7MIJ - chains A and B of the 4 polymer chains in the assembly; structure by electron microscopy, 1.98 A resolution.

[Chain A (and B)]
Molecule: Transient receptor potential cation channel subfamily V member 3
Organism: Mus musculus
Notes: chain B of this document is another copy of the same molecule, construct and numbering; everything in this record applies to it too
UniProtKB: Q8K424 (TRPV3_MOUSE); residues 1-791 here = UniProt positions 1-791
Amino-acid sequence (808 residues; each row starts with the number of its first residue):
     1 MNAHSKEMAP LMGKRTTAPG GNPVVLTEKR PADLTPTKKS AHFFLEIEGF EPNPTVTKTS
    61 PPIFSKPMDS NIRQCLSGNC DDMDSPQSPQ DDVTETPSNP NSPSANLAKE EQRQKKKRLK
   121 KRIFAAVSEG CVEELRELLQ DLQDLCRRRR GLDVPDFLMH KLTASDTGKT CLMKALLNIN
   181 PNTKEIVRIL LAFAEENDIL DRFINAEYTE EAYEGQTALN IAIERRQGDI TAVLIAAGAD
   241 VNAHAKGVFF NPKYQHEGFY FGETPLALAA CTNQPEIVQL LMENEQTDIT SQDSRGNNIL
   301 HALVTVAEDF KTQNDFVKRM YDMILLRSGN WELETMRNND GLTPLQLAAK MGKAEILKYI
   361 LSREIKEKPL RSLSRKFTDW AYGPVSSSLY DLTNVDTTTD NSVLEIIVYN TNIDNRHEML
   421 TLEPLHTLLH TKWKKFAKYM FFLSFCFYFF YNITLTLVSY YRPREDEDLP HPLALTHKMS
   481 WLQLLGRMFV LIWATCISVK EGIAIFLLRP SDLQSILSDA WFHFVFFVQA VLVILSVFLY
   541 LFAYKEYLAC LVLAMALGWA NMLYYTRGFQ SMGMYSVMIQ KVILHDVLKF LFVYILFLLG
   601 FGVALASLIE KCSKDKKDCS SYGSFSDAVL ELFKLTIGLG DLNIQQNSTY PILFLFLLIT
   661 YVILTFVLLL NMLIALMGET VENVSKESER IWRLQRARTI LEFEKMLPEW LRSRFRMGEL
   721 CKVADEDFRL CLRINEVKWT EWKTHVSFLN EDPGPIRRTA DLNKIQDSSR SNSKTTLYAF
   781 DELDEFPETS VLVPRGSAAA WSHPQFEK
Not modelled in the structure: 1-117, 757-808
Disulfides: Cys612-Cys619
Construct notes: expression tag (792-808)
Ion coordination: Na+: Gly638 (shared with Gly638(B) of chain B; 1 residue of chain C; 1 residue of chain D)
Swiss-Prot annotation at these positions:
  - binding site (Na(+)): Gly638

[How chain A and chain B interact]
Residue-residue contacts (76; chain A residue first):
  Lys169(A) - Glu751(B)  salt bridge
  Lys169(A) - Asp752(B)  salt bridge
  Lys174(A) - Glu751(B)  salt bridge
  Leu177(A) - Phe748(B)
  Asn178(A) - Phe748(B)
  Asn178(A) - Glu751(B)
  Tyr213(A) - Asp752(B)
  Tyr213(A) - Pro753(B)
  Tyr213(A) - Gly754(B)  hydrogen bond (side chain-backbone)
  Asn220(A) - Tyr382(B)  hydrogen bond
  Glu224(A) - Tyr382(B)
  Glu224(A) - Gly383(B)  hydrogen bond (side chain-backbone)
  Glu224(A) - His745(B)
  Arg225(A) - Thr744(B)  hydrogen bond (backbone-side chain)
  Arg225(A) - His745(B)
  Arg226(A) - Trp742(B)
  Phe249(A) - Tyr382(B)  hydrophobic
  Phe249(A) - Pro753(B)
  Phe249(A) - Gly754(B)
  Phe250(A) - Tyr382(B)
  His256(A) - Asn735(B)  hydrogen bond
  Glu257(A) - Pro755(B)
  Gly258(A) - Val385(B)
  Phe259(A) - Tyr382(B)  hydrophobic
  Phe259(A) - Pro384(B)  hydrophobic
  Phe259(A) - Val385(B)  hydrophobic
  Phe261(A) - Tyr382(B)
  Cys271(A) - Trp739(B)
  Thr272(A) - Trp742(B)
  Asn273(A) - Trp742(B)
  Thr312(A) - Thr740(B)
  Gln313(A) - Trp739(B)
  Lys589(A) - Ser571(B)
  Lys589(A) - Tyr575(B)
  Phe590(A) - Tyr575(B)
  Phe592(A) - Met572(B)  hydrophobic
  Val593(A) - Tyr575(B)  hydrophobic
  Leu596(A) - Trp559(B)
  Leu596(A) - Leu563(B)  hydrophobic
  Phe597(A) - Leu563(B)  hydrophobic
  Val603(A) - Thr456(B)
  Ala604(A) - Val552(B)
  Ser607(A) - Arg462(B)  hydrogen bond (backbone-side chain)
  Ser607(A) - Val552(B)
  Ser607(A) - Met555(B)
  Leu608(A) - Leu548(B)  hydrophobic
  Ile609(A) - Arg464(B)  hydrogen bond (backbone-side chain)
  Ser624(A) - Tyr460(B)
  Phe625(A) - Tyr460(B)  hydrogen bond (backbone-side chain)
  Gly638(A) - Gly638(B)
  Gly638(A) - Leu639(B)
  Leu639(A) - Leu639(B)
  Gly640(A) - Leu639(B)
  Gly640(A) - Gly640(B)  hydrogen bond (backbone-backbone)
  Asp641(A) - Lys634(B)  salt bridge
  Asp641(A) - Gly640(B)
  Leu642(A) - Lys634(B)  hydrogen bond (backbone-side chain)
  Leu642(A) - Leu639(B)  hydrophobic
  Ile644(A) - Leu630(B)  hydrophobic
  Tyr650(A) - Lys545(B)  hydrogen bond (side chain-backbone)
  Tyr650(A) - Glu546(B)
  Leu653(A) - Ala549(B)  hydrophobic
  Leu653(A) - Leu553(B)  hydrophobic
  Val667(A) - Met677(B)
  Leu668(A) - Val582(B)  hydrophobic
  Leu668(A) - Ile583(B)  hydrophobic
  Asn671(A) - Leu673(B)
  Asn671(A) - Ile674(B)
  Asn671(A) - Met677(B)
  Met672(A) - Tyr575(B)
  Met672(A) - Ile579(B)  hydrophobic
  Met672(A) - Met677(B)
  Ile674(A) - Ile674(B)  hydrophobic
  Ala675(A) - Gly678(B)
  Leu676(A) - Tyr575(B)  hydrophobic
  Leu676(A) - Val681(B)  hydrophobic
Also at the interface, not in a pair above, chain A (63 interface residues in all): Ile179, Gln216, Leu268, Val306, Glu308, Phe316, Gly600, Ala606, Leu635, Leu657, Val662, Phe666, Leu669, Glu679
Also at the interface, not in a pair above, chain B (58 interface residues in all): Trp380, Ser459, Ala556, Met562, Met578, Val587, Phe590, Phe633, Thr636, Ile637, Leu670, Glu682, Lys743

[In short]
Chain A and chain B form an interface of 63 and 58 residues respectively; the contacts include 11 hydrogen
bonds and 4 salt bridges. Among the polar pairs are Lys169(A)-Glu751(B), Lys169(A)-Asp752(B) and
Lys174(A)-Glu751(B). From UniProt: Na+-binding residue Gly638(A) on chain A.
Both chains are Transient receptor potential cation channel subfamily V member 3 (Mus musculus). Entry 7MIJ
(Mouse TRPV3 in MSP2N2 nanodiscs, closed state at 4 degrees Celsius) was determined by electron microscopy
together with 7MIK, 7MIL, 7MIM, 7MIN and 7MIO from the same study.
